PDB entry 6D8P | X-ray diffraction, 2.10 A resolution | chains A and E of the 3 polymer chains in the assembly

== Chain A ==
Molecule: Uncharacterized protein
From: Rhodobacter sphaeroides (strain ATCC 17025 / ATH 2.4.3)
UniProt: A4WYU7 (A4WYU7_RHOS5); residues 2-777 here = UniProt positions 2-777
Amino-acid sequence (791 residues; numbered -13 to 777; the number before each row is that of its first residue; numbers below 1 keep their minus sign (Met-13 is residue -13)):
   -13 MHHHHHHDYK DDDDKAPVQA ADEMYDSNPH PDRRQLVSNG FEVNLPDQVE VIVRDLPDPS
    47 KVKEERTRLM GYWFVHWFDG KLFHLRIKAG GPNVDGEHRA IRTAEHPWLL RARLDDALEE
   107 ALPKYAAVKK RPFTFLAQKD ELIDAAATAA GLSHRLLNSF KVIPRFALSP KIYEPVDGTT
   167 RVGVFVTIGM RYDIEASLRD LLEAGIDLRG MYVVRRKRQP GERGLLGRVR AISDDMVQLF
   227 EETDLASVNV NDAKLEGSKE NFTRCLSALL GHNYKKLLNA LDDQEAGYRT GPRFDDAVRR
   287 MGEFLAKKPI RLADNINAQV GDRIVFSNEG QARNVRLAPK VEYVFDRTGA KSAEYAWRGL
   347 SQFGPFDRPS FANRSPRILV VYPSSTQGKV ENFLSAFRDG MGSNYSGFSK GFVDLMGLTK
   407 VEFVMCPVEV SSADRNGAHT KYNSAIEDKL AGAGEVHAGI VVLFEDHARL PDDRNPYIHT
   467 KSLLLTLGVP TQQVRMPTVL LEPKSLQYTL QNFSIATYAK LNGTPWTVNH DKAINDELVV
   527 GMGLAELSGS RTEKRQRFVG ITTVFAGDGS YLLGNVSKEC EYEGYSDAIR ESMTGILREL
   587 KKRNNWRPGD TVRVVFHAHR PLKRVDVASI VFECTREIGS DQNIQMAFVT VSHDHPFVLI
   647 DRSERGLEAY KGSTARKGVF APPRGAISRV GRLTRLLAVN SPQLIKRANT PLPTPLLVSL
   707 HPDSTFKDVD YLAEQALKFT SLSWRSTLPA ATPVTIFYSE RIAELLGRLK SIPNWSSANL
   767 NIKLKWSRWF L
Disordered / not traced: -13 to 19
Construct notes: initiating methionine (-13); expression tag (-12 to 1)
Bound ions: Mg2+: Leu777 (shared with U1(E), A3(E) of chain E)
Swiss-Prot annotation at these positions:
  - binding site (Mg(2+)): Leu777
  - mutagenesis: Pro45 to Trp63 (9-fold reduction in plasmid silencing in E.coli, does not bind target DNA, binds guide RNA (gRNA)), Lys49 to Arg52 (4-fold reduction in plasmid silencing), Arg204 to Arg209 (4-fold reduction in plasmid silencing), Tyr463 to Lys467 (10-fold reduction in plasmid silencing, strongly impairs gRNA binding; Does not bind small DNA or RNA in E.coli, increased plasmid transformation in E.coli (plasmid silencing)), Arg481 to Thr484 (9-fold reduction in plasmid silencing, strongly impairs gRNA binding), Lys506 (K506A: 10-fold reduction in plasmid silencing, strongly impairs gRNA binding), Gly529 (G529D: Does not reconstitute DNA cleavage; when associated with R-604-605-D and D-746), Ala604 to His605 (Does not reconstitute DNA cleavage; when associated with D-529 and D-746), Glu746 (E746D: Does not reconstitute DNA cleavage; when associated with D-529 and R-604-605-D), Arg754 (R754A: Increases affinity for 5'-phospho-U gRNA, no change in affinity for 5'-phospho-A or 5'-phospho-C gRNA), Leu777 (10-fold reduction in plasmid silencing, impairs gRNA binding)
From the paper describing this entry:
  - mutagenesis - G529D/A604R/H605D/E746D: unchanged catalytic activity on DNA targets
  - binding site for the 18-nt RNA strand (chain E): Ala454, Tyr463, Lys467, Gln478, Lys506, Arg754
  - Mg2+ coordination: Leu777
  - binding site for the 24-nt DNA strand: Tyr329, Gln689
  - specificity-determining residues: Arg754
  - mutagenesis - R754A (4- to 6-fold): decreased binding to 5'-U-gRNA
  - mutagenesis - Q689A: unchanged binding to tDNA

== Chain E ==
Molecule: 18-nt RNA strand
Sequence (18 nucleotides; each row starts with the number of its first residue):
     1 UUACUGCACA GGUGACGA
Bound ions: Mg2+: U1, A3 (shared with Leu777(A) of chain A)

== How chain A and chain E interact ==
Contacting residue pairs - 79 pairs, chain A then chain E:
  Pro43(A) - A18(E)  hydrogen bond to the sugar
  Pro45(A) - G17(E)  base contact
  Pro45(A) - A18(E)  base contact
  Trp63(A) - G17(E)  base contact
  Asp65(A) - G17(E)  sugar contact
  Gly66(A) - A18(E)  sugar contact
  Arg151(A) - A8(E)  salt bridge to the phosphate
  Arg151(A) - C9(E)  salt bridge to the phosphate
  Gly175(A) - A8(E)  phosphate contact
  Met176(A) - A8(E)  hydrogen bond to the phosphate
  Met176(A) - C9(E)  phosphate contact
  Arg177(A) - C9(E)  phosphate contact
  Tyr178(A) - A8(E)  sugar contact
  Tyr178(A) - C9(E)  hydrogen bond to the phosphate
  Arg204(A) - G11(E)  salt bridge to the phosphate
  Arg209(A) - G11(E)  phosphate contact
  Arg209(A) - G12(E)  salt bridge to the phosphate
  Gly210(A) - G11(E)  hydrogen bond to the phosphate
  Leu211(A) - A10(E)  phosphate contact
  Leu211(A) - G11(E)  hydrogen bond to the phosphate
  Glu242(A) - C9(E)  hydrogen bond to the sugar
  Glu242(A) - A10(E)  sugar contact
  Gly243(A) - A8(E)  hydrogen bond to the sugar
  Gly243(A) - C9(E)  sugar contact
  Ser244(A) - A8(E)  sugar contact
  Ser244(A) - C9(E)  sugar contact
  Lys245(A) - A8(E)  sugar contact
  Arg275(A) - C7(E)  hydrogen bond to the phosphate
  Arg275(A) - A8(E)  salt bridge to the phosphate
  Leu449(A) - U1(E)  base contact
  Ala454(A) - U1(E)  hydrogen bond to the base
  Tyr463(A) - U1(E)  stacking on the base
  Lys467(A) - U1(E)  salt bridge to the phosphate
  Thr477(A) - U1(E)  phosphate contact
  Gln478(A) - U1(E)  hydrogen bond to the phosphate
  Gln478(A) - U2(E)  phosphate contact
  Gln479(A) - U1(E)  hydrogen bond to the phosphate
  Gln479(A) - U2(E)  sugar contact
  Val480(A) - U1(E)  phosphate contact
  Val480(A) - U2(E)  phosphate contact
  Arg481(A) - U1(E)  hydrogen bond to the sugar
  Arg481(A) - U2(E)  salt bridge to the phosphate
  Thr484(A) - U2(E)  hydrogen bond to the phosphate
  Thr495(A) - U2(E)  hydrogen bond to the base
  Asn498(A) - U2(E)  hydrogen bond to the base
  Asn498(A) - A3(E)  sugar contact
  Phe499(A) - U2(E)  hydrogen bond to the sugar
  Lys506(A) - U1(E)  salt bridge to the phosphate
  Arg537(A) - A10(E)  hydrogen bond to the sugar
  Arg541(A) - G11(E)  hydrogen bond to the sugar
  Arg541(A) - G12(E)  hydrogen bond to the sugar
  Arg543(A) - U13(E)  hydrogen bond to the phosphate
  Arg543(A) - G14(E)  salt bridge to the phosphate
  Tyr571(A) - A15(E)  phosphate contact
  Arg606(A) - U13(E)  hydrogen bond to the base
  Arg606(A) - G14(E)  sugar contact
  Pro607(A) - A15(E)  sugar contact
  Lys609(A) - A15(E)  salt bridge to the phosphate
  Lys609(A) - C16(E)  phosphate contact
  Arg610(A) - C16(E)  hydrogen bond to the phosphate
  Arg610(A) - G17(E)  salt bridge to the phosphate
  Asn686(A) - U5(E)  sugar contact
  Asn686(A) - G6(E)  hydrogen bond to the phosphate
  Lys692(A) - C4(E)  hydrogen bond to the sugar
  Lys692(A) - U5(E)  sugar contact
  Pro697(A) - G6(E)  sugar contact
  Arg731(A) - A3(E)  salt bridge to the phosphate
  Arg731(A) - C4(E)  salt bridge to the phosphate
  Ser732(A) - A3(E)  sugar contact
  Ser732(A) - C4(E)  sugar contact
  Leu734(A) - C4(E)  sugar contact
  Pro735(A) - C4(E)  phosphate contact
  Pro735(A) - U5(E)  phosphate contact
  Ala736(A) - U5(E)  phosphate contact
  Ala737(A) - U5(E)  hydrogen bond to the phosphate
  Phe743(A) - C4(E)  phosphate contact
  Arg754(A) - U1(E)  hydrogen bond to the base
  Leu777(A) - U1(E)  phosphate contact
  Leu777(A) - A3(E)  phosphate contact
Interface residues without a listed pair, chain A (60 interface residues in all): Val200, Asn461, Leu487, Tyr494, Tyr568, Leu608, Thr696

== Overview ==
60 residues of chain A and 18 residues of chain E are in contact; the contacts include 26 hydrogen bonds, 13
salt bridges and 1 aromatic stacking contact. Polar contacts include Ala454(A)-U1(E), Thr495(A)-U2(E) and
Asn498(A)-U2(E). From the paper: a binding site for the 18-nt RNA strand (chain E) at Ala454(A), Tyr463(A) and
Lys467(A) among others; R754A of chain A reduces binding to 5'-U-gRNA; 3 substitutions were tested in all.
Chain A is Uncharacterized protein (Rhodobacter sphaeroides (strain ATCC 17025 / ATH 2.4.3)) and chain E is an
18-nt RNA strand; the structure, Ternary RsAgo Complex Containing Guide RNA Paired with Target DNA, was
determined by X-ray diffraction, deposited together with 6D8A, 6D8F, 6D92, 6D95, 6D9K and 6D9L.
